Entry 7Y67 (electron microscopy, 2.80 A resolution); this record covers chains B and C of the 6 polymer chains in the assembly.

Chain B:
Name: Guanine nucleotide-binding protein G(I)/G(S)/G(T) subunit beta-1
From: Homo sapiens
Reference sequence: P62873 (GBB1_HUMAN); numbering as in UniProt (aligned over 2-340)
Chain sequence (356 residues; each row starts with the number of its first residue; numbers below 1 keep their minus sign (Met-15 is residue -15)):
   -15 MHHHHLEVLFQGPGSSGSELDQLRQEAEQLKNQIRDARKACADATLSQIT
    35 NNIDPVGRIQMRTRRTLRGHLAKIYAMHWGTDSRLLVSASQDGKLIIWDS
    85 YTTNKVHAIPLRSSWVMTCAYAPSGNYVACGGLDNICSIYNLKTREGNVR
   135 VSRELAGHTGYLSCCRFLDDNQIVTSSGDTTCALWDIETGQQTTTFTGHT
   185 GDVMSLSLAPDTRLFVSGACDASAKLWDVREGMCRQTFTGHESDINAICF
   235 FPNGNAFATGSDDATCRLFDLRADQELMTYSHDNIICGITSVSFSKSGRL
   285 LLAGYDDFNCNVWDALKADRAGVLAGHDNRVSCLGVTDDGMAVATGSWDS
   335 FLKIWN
Not modelled in the structure: -15 to 0
Construct notes: initiating methionine (-15); expression tag (-14 to 1)
UniProt features mapped onto this chain:
  - modified residue: Ser2 (N-acetylserine), His266 (Phosphohistidine)
  - natural variant: Leu30 (L30F: In MRD42; uncertain significance), Arg52 (R52G: In MRD42), Gly64 (G64V: In MRD42), Asp76 (D76E: In MRD42; D76G: In MRD42), Gly77 (G77S: In MRD42), Lys78 (K78R: In MRD42), Ile80 (I80N: In MRD42; I80T: In MRD42), His91 (H91R: In MRD42; uncertain significance), Ala92 (A92T: In MRD42), Pro94 (P94S: In MRD42), Leu95 (L95P: In MRD42), Arg96 (R96L: In MRD42), 5 further natural variant entries in UniProt

Chain C:
Name: Guanine nucleotide-binding protein G(I)/G(S)/G(O) subunit gamma-2
From: Homo sapiens
Reference sequence: P59768 (GBG2_HUMAN); residues 1-71 here = UniProt positions 1-71
Chain sequence (71 residues; each row starts with the number of its first residue):
     1 MASNNTASIAQARKLVEQLKMEANIDRIKVSKAAADLMAYCEAHAKEDPL
    51 LTPVPASENPFREKKFFCAIL
Not modelled in the structure: 1-5, 63-71
UniProt features mapped onto this chain:
  - modified residue: Ala2 (N-acetylalanine), Cys68 (Cysteine methyl ester)
  - lipidation: Cys68 (S-geranylgeranyl cysteine)

Interface between chain B and chain C:
Pairs across the interface (59; chain B residue first):
  Leu7(B) with Ala12(C), hydrophobic; Val16(C)
  Ala11(B) with Leu15(C), hydrophobic; Leu19(C)
  Leu14(B) with Leu19(C), hydrophobic; Lys20(C)
  Lys15(B) with Leu19(C)
  Ile18(B) with Glu22(C); Ala23(C), hydrophobic
  Ala21(B) with Arg27(C), hydrogen bond (backbone-side chain)
  Arg22(B) with Arg27(C)
  Cys25(B) with Arg27(C); Val30(C)
  Asp27(B) with Val30(C), hydrogen bond (side chain-backbone); Ser31(C)
  Ala28(B) with Val30(C)
  Leu30(B) with Ala34(C), hydrophobic
  Ile33(B) with Met38(C), hydrophobic
  Thr34(B) with Met38(C)
  Ile37(B) with Met38(C), hydrophobic
  Val40(B) with Leu51(C), hydrophobic
  Arg48(B) with Asn59(C); Phe61(C)
  Arg49(B) with Pro60(C); Phe61(C), hydrogen bond (side chain-backbone); Arg62(C)
  Ser84(B) with Phe61(C)
  Tyr85(B) with Pro60(C); Phe61(C), hydrophobic
  Met217(B) with Met21(C), hydrophobic
  Cys218(B) with Met21(C)
  Thr221(B) with Glu22(C), hydrogen bond
  Phe235(B) with Leu37(C), hydrophobic
  Pro236(B) with Tyr40(C)
  Asn237(B) with Tyr40(C)
  Asp254(B) with Ala33(C)
  Arg256(B) with Asp26(C); Ile28(C); Asp36(C), salt bridge
  Ala257(B) with Ile28(C)
  Asp258(B) with Ile25(C)
  Leu261(B) with Val30(C), hydrophobic
  Ser279(B) with Asp48(C), hydrogen bond
  Lys280(B) with Glu47(C), salt bridge; Asp48(C)
  Ser281(B) with Tyr40(C); His44(C); Asp48(C), hydrogen bond
  Gly282(B) with Cys41(C)
  Gly324(B) with Pro49(C); Leu50(C)
  Met325(B) with Pro49(C), hydrophobic; Leu50(C); Pro60(C)
  Ala326(B) with Phe61(C), hydrophobic
  Val327(B) with Leu50(C), hydrophobic
  Asn340(B) with Leu50(C); Asn59(C), hydrogen bond; Phe61(C)
Also at the interface, not in a pair above, chain B (50 interface residues in all): Glu10, Gln17, Ala26, Ile43, Met45, Gln220, Arg283, Leu284, Leu300, Asp323, Ile338
Also at the interface, not in a pair above, chain C (38 interface residues in all): Ile9, Arg13, Gln18, Lys29, Glu42, Ala45, Glu58

Overview:
50 residues of chain B and 38 residues of chain C are in contact, with 7 hydrogen bonds and 2 salt bridges.
Polar contacts include Arg256(B)-Asp36(C), Lys280(B)-Glu47(C) and Ala21(B)-Arg27(C).
Here chain B is Guanine nucleotide-binding protein G(I)/G(S)/G(T) subunit beta-1 and chain C is Guanine
nucleotide-binding protein G(I)/G(S)/G(O) subunit gamma-2, both from Homo sapiens. Entry 7Y67 (Cryo-EM
structure of C089-bound C5aR1(I116A) mutant in complex with Gi protein) was determined by electron microscopy,
deposited together with 7Y64, 7Y65 and 7Y66.
